PDB entry 4NPU | X-ray diffraction, 1.50 A resolution | chains A and B

Chain A:
Protein: Protease
From: Human immunodeficiency virus 1
UniProt: O38896 (O38896_9HIV1); numbering as in UniProt (aligned over 1-99)
Sequence (99 residues; numbered 1 to 99; the number before each row is that of its first residue):
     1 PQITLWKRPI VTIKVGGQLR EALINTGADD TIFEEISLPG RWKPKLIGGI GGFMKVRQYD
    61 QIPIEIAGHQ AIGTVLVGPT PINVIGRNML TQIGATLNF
Sequence notes: engineered mutation Lys7 (Gln in O38896), Asn25 (Asp in O38896), Ile32 (Val in O38896), Phe33 (Leu in O38896), Ser37 (Asn in O38896), Met54 (Val in O38896), Ala67 (Cys in O38896), Ile82 (Ala in O38896), Val84 (Ile in O38896), Ala95 (Cys in O38896)
Reported in the primary citation:
  - conformationally variable residues (loop rearrangement): Ile50
  - contacts within the chain: Ile24-Leu90 (hydrophobic contact)

Chain B:
Protein: Protease
From: Human immunodeficiency virus 1
UniProt: O38896 (O38896_9HIV1); residues 101-199 here correspond to UniProt positions 1-99 (UniProt number = residue number - 100)
Sequence (99 residues; each row starts with the number of its first residue):
   101 PQITLWKRPI VTIKVGGQLR EALINTGADD TIFEEISLPG RWKPKLIGGI GGFMKVRQYD
   161 QIPIEIAGHQ AIGTVLVGPT PINVIGRNML TQIGATLNF
Sequence notes: engineered mutation Lys107 (Gln7 in O38896), Asn125 (Asp25 in O38896), Ile132 (Val32 in O38896), Phe133 (Leu33 in O38896), Ser137 (Asn37 in O38896), Met154 (Val54 in O38896), Ala167 (Cys67 in O38896), Ile182 (Ala82 in O38896), Val184 (Ile84 in O38896), Ala195 (Cys95 in O38896)

Interface between chain A and chain B:
Pairs across the interface (78; chain A residue first):
  Pro1(A) with Leu197(B); Asn198(B); Phe199(B), hydrogen bond (backbone-backbone)
  Gln2(A) with Thr196(B); Leu197(B); Asn198(B), hydrogen bond
  Ile3(A) with Thr196(B); Leu197(B), hydrogen bond (backbone-backbone); Phe199(B), hydrophobic
  Leu5(A) with Thr126(B); Arg187(B), hydrogen bond (backbone-side chain); Leu190(B), hydrophobic; Thr191(B); Ala195(B)
  Trp6(A) with Arg187(B), hydrogen bond (backbone-side chain); Thr191(B)
  Lys7(A) with Arg187(B)
  Arg8(A) with Asp129(B), salt bridge; Arg187(B)
  Pro9(A) with Thr126(B); Arg187(B)
  Leu23(A) with Gly127(B)
  Ile24(A) with Thr126(B), hydrogen bond (backbone-side chain); Gly127(B); Leu197(B), hydrophobic
  Asn25(A) with Asn125(B), hydrogen bond; Thr126(B); Gly127(B), hydrogen bond (side chain-backbone)
  Thr26(A) with Leu105(B); Pro109(B); Ile124(B), hydrogen bond (side chain-backbone); Asn125(B); Thr126(B), hydrogen bond (backbone-side chain); Leu197(B)
  Gly27(A) with Leu123(B); Asn125(B)
  Asp29(A) with Arg108(B), salt bridge
  Ile50(A) with Ile150(B)
  Ala67(A) with Phe199(B), hydrophobic
  His69(A) with Phe199(B)
  Arg87(A) with Leu105(B), hydrogen bond (side chain-backbone); Trp106(B), hydrogen bond (side chain-backbone); Lys107(B); Arg108(B); Pro109(B)
  Leu90(A) with Leu105(B), hydrophobic
  Thr91(A) with Leu105(B); Trp106(B)
  Ile93(A) with Phe199(B)
  Gly94(A) with Asn198(B)
  Ala95(A) with Leu105(B); Asn198(B); Phe199(B), hydrophobic
  Thr96(A) with Gln102(B); Ile103(B); Thr104(B); Thr196(B); Leu197(B); Asn198(B), hydrogen bond (backbone-backbone)
  Leu97(A) with Pro101(B); Gln102(B); Ile103(B), hydrogen bond (backbone-backbone); Leu105(B), hydrophobic; Pro109(B), hydrophobic; Ile124(B), hydrophobic; Thr196(B)
  Asn98(A) with Pro101(B); Gln102(B), hydrogen bond; Gly194(B); Ala195(B); Thr196(B), hydrogen bond (backbone-backbone); Asn198(B), hydrogen bond
  Phe99(A) with Pro101(B), hydrogen bond (backbone-backbone); Ile103(B), hydrophobic; Ile166(B); His169(B); Ile193(B); Ala195(B), hydrophobic
Other interface residues (no listed pair), chain A (30 interface residues in all): Thr4, Ile66, Gln92
Other interface residues (no listed pair), chain B (32 interface residues in all): Gly151, Met154, Ala167, Gln192

Summary:
Chain A and chain B form an interface of 30 and 32 residues respectively, with 18 hydrogen bonds and 2 salt
bridges. Among the polar pairs are Arg8(A)-Asp129(B), Asp29(A)-Arg108(B) and Gln2(A)-Asn198(B). The paper
reports conformational variability at Ile50(A); contacts within the chain involving Ile24(A) and Leu90(A).
Chain A and chain B are both Protease (Human immunodeficiency virus 1); the structure, Crystal Structure of
HIV-1 Protease Multiple Mutant P51, was determined by X-ray diffraction together with 4NPT from the same
study.
